2H3N - chains C and D of the 4 polymer chains in the assembly; structure by X-ray diffraction, 2.30 A resolution.

# Chain C
Protein: VpreB protein
From: Homo sapiens
UniProt: P12018 (VPREB_HUMAN); residues 2-100 here correspond to UniProt positions 21-119 (UniProt number = residue number + 19)
Amino-acid sequence (100 residues; numbered 1 to 100; the number before each row is that of its first residue):
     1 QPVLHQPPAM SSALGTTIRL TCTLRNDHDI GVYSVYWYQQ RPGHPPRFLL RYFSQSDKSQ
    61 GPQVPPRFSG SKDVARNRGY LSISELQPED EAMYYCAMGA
Disordered / not traced: 100
Differences from the reference sequence: cloning artifact (1)
UniProt features mapped onto this chain:
  - region: Thr23 to Trp37 (Complementarity-determining-1), Tyr38 to Arg51 (Framework-2), Tyr52 to Pro62 (Complementarity-determining-2), Gln63 to Cys96 (Framework-3)
Cystine bridges: Cys22-Cys96

# Chain D
Protein: Ig lambda-5
From: Homo sapiens
UniProt: P15814 (IGLL1_HUMAN); residues 57-172 here correspond to UniProt positions 94-209 (UniProt number = residue number + 37)
Amino-acid sequence (117 residues; row label = number of the first residue in the row):
    57 VTHVFGSGTQ LTVLSQPKAT PSVTLFPPSS EELQANKATL VCLMNDFYPG ILTVTWKADG
   117 TPITQGVEMT TPSKQSNNKY AASSYLSLTP EQWRSRRSYS CQVMHEGSTV EKTVAPA
Disordered / not traced: 121-125
Differences from the reference sequence: cloning artifact (173)
UniProt features mapped onto this chain:
  - region: Val60 to Ser71 (J region)
Cystine bridges: Cys98-Cys157

# Interface between chain C and chain D
Pairs across the interface (57):
  Val3(C) - Val60(D)  hydrophobic
  Leu4(C) - Val60(D)
  Leu4(C) - Gly62(D)
  Gln6(C) - Gly62(D)
  Gln6(C) - Ser63(D)
  Gln6(C) - Gly64(D)
  Gln6(C) - Thr65(D)
  Pro7(C) - Gly64(D)
  Pro7(C) - Thr65(D)  hydrogen bond (backbone-side chain)
  Pro8(C) - Thr65(D)
  Pro8(C) - Gln66(D)  hydrogen bond (backbone-backbone)
  Ala9(C) - Gln66(D)
  Ala9(C) - Ile107(D)  hydrophobic
  Met10(C) - Gln66(D)  hydrogen bond (backbone-backbone)
  Met10(C) - Leu67(D)
  Met10(C) - Thr68(D)  hydrogen bond (backbone-backbone)
  Ser11(C) - Thr68(D)
  Ser11(C) - Leu70(D)
  Ser11(C) - Lys74(D)
  Ser12(C) - Thr68(D)  hydrogen bond (backbone-backbone)
  Ser12(C) - Val69(D)
  Ser12(C) - Leu70(D)  hydrogen bond (backbone-backbone)
  Ala13(C) - Leu70(D)
  Leu14(C) - Val69(D)  hydrophobic
  Ile18(C) - Leu67(D)  hydrophobic
  Leu24(C) - Val57(D)  hydrophobic
  His28(C) - Val57(D)
  Tyr33(C) - Val57(D)
  Tyr33(C) - Thr58(D)
  Tyr38(C) - Phe61(D)  hydrophobic
  Gln87(C) - Val69(D)
  Pro88(C) - Val69(D)
  Asp90(C) - Leu67(D)
  Glu91(C) - Leu67(D)
  Glu91(C) - Thr68(D)
  Glu91(C) - Val69(D)  hydrogen bond (side chain-backbone)
  Ala92(C) - Thr65(D)
  Ala92(C) - Gln66(D)
  Ala92(C) - Leu67(D)  hydrogen bond (backbone-backbone)
  Met93(C) - Ser63(D)
  Met93(C) - Gly64(D)
  Met93(C) - Thr65(D)
  Met93(C) - Gln66(D)
  Tyr94(C) - Gly64(D)
  Tyr94(C) - Thr65(D)  hydrogen bond (backbone-backbone)
  Tyr94(C) - Leu67(D)  hydrophobic
  Tyr95(C) - Phe61(D)  hydrophobic
  Tyr95(C) - Gly62(D)
  Tyr95(C) - Ser63(D)
  Tyr95(C) - Gly64(D)
  Cys96(C) - Phe61(D)
  Cys96(C) - Gly62(D)  hydrogen bond (backbone-backbone)
  Ala97(C) - Val60(D)
  Met98(C) - Val57(D)  hydrophobic
  Met98(C) - Thr58(D)
  Met98(C) - His59(D)  hydrogen bond (backbone-backbone)
  Met98(C) - Val60(D)
Interface residues without a listed pair, chain C (31 interface residues in all): Leu20, Ile83, Leu86, Gly99
Interface residues without a listed pair, chain D (19 interface residues in all): Pro105, Tyr136, Glu162

# Summary
31 residues of chain C and 19 residues of chain D are in contact; the contacts include 11 hydrogen bonds.
Among the polar pairs are Pro7(C)-Thr65(D), Glu91(C)-Val69(D) and Pro8(C)-Gln66(D).
Chain C is VpreB protein and chain D is Ig lambda-5, both from Homo sapiens; the structure, Crystal structure
of a surrogate light chain (LAMBDA5 and VpreB) homodimer, was determined by X-ray diffraction.
